6P70 - chains C and H of the 8 polymer chains in the assembly; structure by X-ray diffraction, 3.05 A resolution.

Chain C:
Protein: DNA-directed RNA polymerase subunit beta
Source organism: Thermus thermophilus
Notes: EC 2.7.7.6
UniProt: Q8RQE9 (RPOB_THET8); residue numbers follow UniProt; this construct covers 1-1119
Chain sequence (1119 residues; numbered 1 to 1119; the number before each row is that of its first residue):
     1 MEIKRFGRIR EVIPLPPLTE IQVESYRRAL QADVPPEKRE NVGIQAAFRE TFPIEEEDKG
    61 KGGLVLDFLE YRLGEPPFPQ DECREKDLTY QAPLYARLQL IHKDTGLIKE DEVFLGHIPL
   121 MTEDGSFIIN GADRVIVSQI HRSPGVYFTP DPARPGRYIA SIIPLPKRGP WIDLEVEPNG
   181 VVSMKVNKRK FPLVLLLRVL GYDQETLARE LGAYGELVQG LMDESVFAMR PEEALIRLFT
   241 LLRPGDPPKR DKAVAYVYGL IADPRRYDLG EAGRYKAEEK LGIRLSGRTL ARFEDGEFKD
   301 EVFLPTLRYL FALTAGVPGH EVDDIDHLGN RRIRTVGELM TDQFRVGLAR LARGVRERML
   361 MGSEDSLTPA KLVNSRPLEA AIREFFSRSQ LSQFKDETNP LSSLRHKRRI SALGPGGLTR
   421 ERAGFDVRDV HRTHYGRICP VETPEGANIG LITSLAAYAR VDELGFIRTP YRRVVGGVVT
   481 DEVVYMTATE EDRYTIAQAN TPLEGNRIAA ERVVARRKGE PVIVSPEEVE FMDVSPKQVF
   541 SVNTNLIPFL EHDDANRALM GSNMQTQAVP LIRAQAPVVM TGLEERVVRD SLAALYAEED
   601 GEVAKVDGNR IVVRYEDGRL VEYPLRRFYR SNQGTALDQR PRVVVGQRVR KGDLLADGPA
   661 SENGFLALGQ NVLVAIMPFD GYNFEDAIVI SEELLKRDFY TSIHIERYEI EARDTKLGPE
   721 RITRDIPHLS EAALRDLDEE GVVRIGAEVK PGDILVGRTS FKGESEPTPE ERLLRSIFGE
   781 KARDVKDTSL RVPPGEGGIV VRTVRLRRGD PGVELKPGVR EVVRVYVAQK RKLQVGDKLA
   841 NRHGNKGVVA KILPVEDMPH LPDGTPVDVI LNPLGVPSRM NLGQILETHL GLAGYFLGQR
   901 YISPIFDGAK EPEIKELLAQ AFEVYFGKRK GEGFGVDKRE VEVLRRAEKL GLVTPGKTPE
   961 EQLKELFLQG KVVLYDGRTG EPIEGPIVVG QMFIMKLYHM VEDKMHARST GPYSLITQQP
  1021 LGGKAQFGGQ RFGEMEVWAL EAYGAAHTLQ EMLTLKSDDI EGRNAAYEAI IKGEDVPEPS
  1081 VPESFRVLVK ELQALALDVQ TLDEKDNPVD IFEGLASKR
Disordered / not traced: 57-63, 1119

Chain H:
Molecule: 27-nt DNA strand
Sequence (27 nucleotides; each row starts with the number of its first residue; note: 3 numbers in that range are skipped by the numbering (no residue carries them; nothing is unmodelled there); a row labelled like 12A-12D holds insertion residues (12A, then the next letters in order)):
     1 TATAATCGAT CT
12A-12D GTAT
    16 TTGCCGGGAG G
Disordered / not traced: 12A-12D, 26

Interface between chain C and chain H:
Residue-residue contacts (9; chain C residue first):
  Lys167(C) - DC11(H)  salt bridge to the phosphate
  Lys167(C) - DT12(H)  salt bridge to the phosphate
  Gly169(C) - DT12(H)  base contact
  Trp171(C) - DT12(H)  sugar contact
  Asn187(C) - DC11(H)  sugar contact
  Arg243(C) - DA9(H)  base contact
  Arg243(C) - DT10(H)  hydrogen bond to the base
  Arg266(C) - DC11(H)  base contact
  Arg422(C) - DT16(H)  phosphate contact
Also at the interface, not in a pair above, chain C (10 interface residues in all): Pro170, Lys252, Glu421
Also at the interface, not in a pair above, chain H (6 interface residues in all): DG8

Summary:
The interface between chain C and chain H involves 10 residues on one side and 6 on the other; the contacts
include 1 hydrogen bond and 2 salt bridges. Polar pairs include Arg243(C)-DT10(H), Lys167(C)-DC11(H) and
Lys167(C)-DT12(H).
Chain C is DNA-directed RNA polymerase subunit beta (Thermus thermophilus) and chain H is a 27-nt DNA strand;
the structure, X-ray crystal structure of bacterial RNA polymerase and pyrBI promoter complex, was determined
by X-ray diffraction together with 6OVR, 6OVY, 6OW3, 6OY5, 6OY6, 6OY7 and 6P71 from the same study.
